PDB entry 2BU4 | X-ray diffraction, 1.95 A resolution | chain A

== Chain A ==
Name: Protein (ribonuclease T1)
From: Aspergillus oryzae
Notes: EC 3.1.27.3
UniProtKB: P00651 (RNT1_ASPOR); residues 1-104 here correspond to UniProt positions 27-130 (UniProt number = residue number + 26)
Chain sequence (104 residues; row label = number of the first residue in the row):
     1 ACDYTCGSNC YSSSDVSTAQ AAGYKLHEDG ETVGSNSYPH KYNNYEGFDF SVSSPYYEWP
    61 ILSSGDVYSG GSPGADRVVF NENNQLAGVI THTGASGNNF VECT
Differences from the reference sequence: conflict K25 (Gln51 in P00651)
Swiss-Prot annotation at these positions:
  - active site: H40, E58 (Proton acceptor), H92 (Proton donor)
Disulfides: C2-C10, C6-C103
Bound ions: Ca2+ near D15 (its only coordinating residue here)
Ligand contacts: guanosine-2'-monophosphate (2GP): Y38, H40, K41, Y42, N43, N44, Y45, E46, E58, R77, H92, N98, N99, F100

== In short ==
Ligands of chain A: guanosine-2'-monophosphate. UniProt lists 3 active-site residues.
Chain A is Protein (ribonuclease T1) (Aspergillus oryzae); the structure, Ribonuclease T1 complex with 2'GMP,
was determined by X-ray diffraction (same publication as 1BU4, 3BU4, 4BU4 and 5BU4).
